Entry 9MIF (X-ray diffraction, 1.93 A resolution); this record covers chains L and C of the 3 polymer chains in the assembly.

Chain L:
Name: 9C09 Fab light chain
From: Homo sapiens
Notes: antibody fragment or engineered binder
Chain sequence (208 residues; numbered 1 to 212; 4 numbers in that range are skipped by the numbering (no residue carries them; nothing is unmodelled there); the number before each row is that of its first residue):
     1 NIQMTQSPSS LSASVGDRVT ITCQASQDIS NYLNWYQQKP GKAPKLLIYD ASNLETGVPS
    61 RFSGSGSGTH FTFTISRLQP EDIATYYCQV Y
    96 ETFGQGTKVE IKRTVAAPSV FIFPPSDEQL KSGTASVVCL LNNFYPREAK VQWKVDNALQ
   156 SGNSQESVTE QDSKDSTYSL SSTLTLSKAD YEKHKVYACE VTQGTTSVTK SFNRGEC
Cystine bridges: C23-C88, C134-C194

Chain C:
Name: eOD-GT8 engineered mutant of gp120
From: Human immunodeficiency virus 1
Chain sequence (183 residues; row label = number of the first residue in the row):
     1 DTITLPCRPA PPPHCSSNIT GLILTRQGGY SNANTVIFRP SGGDWRDIAR CQIAGTVVST
    61 QLFLNGSLAE EEVVIRSEDW RDNAKSICVQ LATSVEIACT GAGHCAISRA KWANTLKQIA
   121 SKLREQYGAK TIIFKPSSGG DPEFVNHSFN CGGEFFYCAS TQLFASTWFA STGTGTKHHH
   181 HHH
Not modelled in the structure: 170-183
Cystine bridges: C7-C158, C15-C151, C51-C88, C99-C105
Covalently attached groups: N-acetylglucosamine (NAG) linked to N18, N65

How chain L and chain C interact:
Residue-residue contacts (11; chain L residue first):
  N1(L) - Y30(C)
  D28(L) - R81(C)  hydrogen bond (backbone-side chain)
  I29(L) - R81(C)
  S30(L) - R81(C)
  Y32(L) - D79(C)
  Y91(L) - D79(C)  hydrogen bond
  Y91(L) - R81(C)
  Y91(L) - D82(C)
  E96(L) - G28(C)
  E96(L) - G29(C)  hydrogen bond (side chain-backbone)
  E96(L) - N83(C)  hydrogen bond
Also at the interface, not in a pair above, chain L (10 interface residues in all): I2, Q3, Q27

In short:
10 residues of chain L face 7 of chain C across their interface; the contacts include 4 hydrogen bonds. Polar
contacts include D28(L)-R81(C), Y91(L)-D79(C) and E96(L)-G29(C). N-acetylglucosamine is covalently linked to
N18(C) and N65(C).
Here chain L is 9C09 Fab light chain (Homo sapiens) and chain C is eOD-GT8 engineered mutant of gp120 (Human
immunodeficiency virus 1). Entry 9MIF (Crystal structure of the VRC01-class antibody 9C09, derived from GT1.1
vaccination, in complex with eOD-GT8) was determined by X-ray diffraction (same publication as 9MIA, 9MIB,
9MIC, 9MID, 9MIH, 9MII and 4 further entries).
